Entry 7YUN (X-ray diffraction, 2.13 A resolution); this record covers chains B and C of the 4 polymer chains in the assembly.

# Chain B
Molecule: BEN domain-containing protein 6
Organism: Homo sapiens
UniProtKB: Q5SZJ8 (BEND6_HUMAN); residue numbers follow UniProt; this construct covers 170-271
Sequence (103 residues; numbered 169 to 271; the number before each row is that of its first residue):
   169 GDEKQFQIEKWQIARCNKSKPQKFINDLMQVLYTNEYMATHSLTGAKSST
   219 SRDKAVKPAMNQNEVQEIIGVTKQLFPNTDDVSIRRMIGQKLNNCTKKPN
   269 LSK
Disordered / not traced: 169-173, 266-271
Construct notes: expression tag (169)
Reported in the primary citation:
  - binding site for the 12-nt DNA strand (chain C): Ser217, Asn262
  - binding site for the 12-nt DNA strand: Arg254, Asn261, Asn262

# Chain C
Molecule: 12-nt DNA strand
Organism: synthetic construct
Sequence (12 nucleotides; each row starts with the number of its first residue):
     1 CTCTCGCGAGAG
Modified residues: 5CM (5-methyl-2'-deoxy-cytidine-5'-monophosphate) at position 7

# How chain B and chain C interact
Pairs across the interface (18):
  Ser210(B) with DG6(C), phosphate contact
  Leu211(B) with DG6(C), hydrogen bond to the phosphate
  Thr212(B) with DC5(C), hydrogen bond to the phosphate; DG6(C), hydrogen bond to the phosphate
  Ala214(B) with DG6(C), sugar contact
  Ser216(B) with DG6(C), hydrogen bond to the base; 5CM_7(C), sugar contact
  Ser217(B) with DG6(C), hydrogen bond to the base
  Thr218(B) with DG6(C), hydrogen bond to the base
  Ser219(B) with 5CM_7(C), sugar contact
  Lys225(B) with 5CM_7(C), salt bridge to the phosphate
  Val250(B) with DT4(C), phosphate contact
  Arg253(B) with DC5(C), salt bridge to the phosphate
  Arg254(B) with DC5(C), base contact; DG6(C), hydrogen bond to the base; 5CM_7(C), base contact
  Asn261(B) with 5CM_7(C), base contact; DG8(C), hydrogen bond to the base
Other interface residues (no listed pair), chain B (15 interface residues in all): Gly213, Lys215

# In short
15 residues of chain B and 5 residues of chain C are in contact, with 8 hydrogen bonds and 2 salt bridges.
Among the polar pairs are Ser216(B)-DG6(C), Ser217(B)-DG6(C) and Thr218(B)-DG6(C). From the paper: a binding
site for the 12-nt DNA strand at Arg254(B), Asn261(B) and Asn262(B); a binding site for the 12-nt DNA strand
(chain C) at Ser217(B) and Asn262(B).
Here chain B is BEN domain-containing protein 6 (Homo sapiens) and chain C is a 12-nt DNA strand (synthetic
construct). Entry 7YUN (Crystal structure of human BEND6 BEN domain in complex with methylated DNA) was
determined by X-ray diffraction (same publication as 8HTX, 7YUG, 7YUK and 7YUL).
